Entry 5U5Q (X-ray diffraction, 3.80 A resolution); this record covers chains A and B of the 12 polymer chains in the assembly.

== Chain A ==
Name: DNA-directed RNA polymerase II subunit RPB1
Organism: Saccharomyces cerevisiae (strain ATCC 204508 / S288c)
Notes: EC 2.7.7.6
Reference sequence: P04050 (RPB1_YEAST); residue numbers follow UniProt; this construct covers 1-1733
Amino-acid sequence (1733 residues; row label = number of the first residue in the row):
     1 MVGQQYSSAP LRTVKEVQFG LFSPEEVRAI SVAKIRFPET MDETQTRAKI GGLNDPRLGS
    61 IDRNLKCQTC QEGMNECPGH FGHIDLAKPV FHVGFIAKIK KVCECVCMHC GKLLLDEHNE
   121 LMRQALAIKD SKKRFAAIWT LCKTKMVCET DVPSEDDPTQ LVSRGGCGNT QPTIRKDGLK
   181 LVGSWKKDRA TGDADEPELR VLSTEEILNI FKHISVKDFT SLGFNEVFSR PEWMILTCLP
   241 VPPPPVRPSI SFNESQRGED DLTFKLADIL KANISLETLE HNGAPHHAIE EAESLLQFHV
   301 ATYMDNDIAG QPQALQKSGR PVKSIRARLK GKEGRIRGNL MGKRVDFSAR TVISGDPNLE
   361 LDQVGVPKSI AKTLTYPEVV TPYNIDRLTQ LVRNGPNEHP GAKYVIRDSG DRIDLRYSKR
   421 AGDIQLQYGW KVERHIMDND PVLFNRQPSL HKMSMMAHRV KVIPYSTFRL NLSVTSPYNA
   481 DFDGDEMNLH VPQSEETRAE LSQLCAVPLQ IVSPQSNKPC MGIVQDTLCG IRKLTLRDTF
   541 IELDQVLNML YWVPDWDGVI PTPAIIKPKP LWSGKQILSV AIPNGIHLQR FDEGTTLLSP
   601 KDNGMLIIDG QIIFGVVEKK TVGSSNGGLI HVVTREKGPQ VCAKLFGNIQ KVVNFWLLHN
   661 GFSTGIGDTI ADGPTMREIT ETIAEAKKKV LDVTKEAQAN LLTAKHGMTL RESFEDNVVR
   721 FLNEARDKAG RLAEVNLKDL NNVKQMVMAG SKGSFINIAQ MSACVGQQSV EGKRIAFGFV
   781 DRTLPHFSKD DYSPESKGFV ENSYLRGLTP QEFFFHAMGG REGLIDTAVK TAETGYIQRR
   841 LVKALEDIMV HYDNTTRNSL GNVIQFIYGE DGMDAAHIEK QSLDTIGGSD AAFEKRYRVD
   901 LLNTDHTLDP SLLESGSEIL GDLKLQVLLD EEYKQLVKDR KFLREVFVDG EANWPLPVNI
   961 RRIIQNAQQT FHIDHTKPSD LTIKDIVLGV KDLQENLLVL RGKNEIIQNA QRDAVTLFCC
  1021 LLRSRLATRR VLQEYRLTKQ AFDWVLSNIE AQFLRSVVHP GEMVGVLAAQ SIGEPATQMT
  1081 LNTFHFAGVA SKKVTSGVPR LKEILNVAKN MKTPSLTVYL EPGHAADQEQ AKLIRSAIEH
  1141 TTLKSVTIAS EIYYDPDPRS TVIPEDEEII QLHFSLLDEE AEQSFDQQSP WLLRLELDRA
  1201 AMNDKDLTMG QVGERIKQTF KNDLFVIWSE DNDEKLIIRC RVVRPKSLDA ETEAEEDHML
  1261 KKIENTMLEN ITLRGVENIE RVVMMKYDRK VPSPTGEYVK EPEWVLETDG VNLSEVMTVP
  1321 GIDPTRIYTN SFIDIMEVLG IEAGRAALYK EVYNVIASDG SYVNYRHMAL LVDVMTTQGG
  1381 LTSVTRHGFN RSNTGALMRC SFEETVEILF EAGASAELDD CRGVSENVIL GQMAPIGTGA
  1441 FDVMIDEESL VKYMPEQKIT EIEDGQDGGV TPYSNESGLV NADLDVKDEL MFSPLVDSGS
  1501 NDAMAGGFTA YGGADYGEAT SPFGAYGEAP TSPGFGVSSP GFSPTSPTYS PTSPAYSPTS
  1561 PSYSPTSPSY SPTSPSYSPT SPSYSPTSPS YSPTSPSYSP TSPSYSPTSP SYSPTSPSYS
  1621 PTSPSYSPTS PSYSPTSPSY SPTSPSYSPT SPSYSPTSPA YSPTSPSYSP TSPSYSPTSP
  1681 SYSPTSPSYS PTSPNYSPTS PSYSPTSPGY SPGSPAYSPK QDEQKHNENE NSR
Unresolved in the structure: 1-2, 186-194, 1082-1091, 1456-1733
Ion coordination: Zn2+ site 1: Cys67, Cys70, Cys77, His80; Zn2+ site 2: Cys110, Cys148, Cys167; Mg2+ near Asp483 (its only coordinating residue here)
What the authors report for this chain:
  - conformationally variable residues (order/disorder transition): Phe1174 to Gln1187, Val1243 to Ala1254

== Chain B ==
Name: DNA-directed RNA polymerase II subunit RPB2
Organism: Saccharomyces cerevisiae (strain ATCC 204508 / S288c)
Notes: EC 2.7.7.6
Reference sequence: P08518 (RPB2_YEAST); residue numbers follow UniProt; this construct covers 1-1224
Amino-acid sequence (1224 residues; numbered 1 to 1224; the number before each row is that of its first residue):
     1 MSDLANSEKY YDEDPYGFED ESAPITAEDS WAVISAFFRE KGLVSQQLDS FNQFVDYTLQ
    61 DIICEDSTLI LEQLAQHTTE SDNISRKYEI SFGKIYVTKP MVNESDGVTH ALYPQEARLR
   121 NLTYSSGLFV DVKKRTYEAI DVPGRELKYE LIAEESEDDS ESGKVFIGRL PIMLRSKNCY
   181 LSEATESDLY KLKECPFDMG GYFIINGSEK VLIAQERSAG NIVQVFKKAA PSPISHVAEI
   241 RSALEKGSRF ISTLQVKLYG REGSSARTIK ATLPYIKQDI PIVIIFRALG IIPDGEILEH
   301 ICYDVNDWQM LEMLKPCVED GFVIQDRETA LDFIGRRGTA LGIKKEKRIQ YAKDILQKEF
   361 LPHITQLEGF ESRKAFFLGY MINRLLLCAL DRKDQDDRDH FGKKRLDLAG PLLAQLFKTL
   421 FKKLTKDIFR YMQRTVEEAH DFNMKLAINA KTITSGLKYA LATGNWGEQK KAMSSRAGVS
   481 QVLNRYTYSS TLSHLRRTNT PIGRDGKLAK PRQLHNTHWG LVCPAETPEG QACGLVKNLS
   541 LMSCISVGTD PMPIITFLSE WGMEPLEDYV PHQSPDATRV FVNGVWHGVH RNPARLMETL
   601 RTLRRKGDIN PEVSMIRDIR EKELKIFTDA GRVYRPLFIV EDDESLGHKE LKVRKGHIAK
   661 LMATEYQDIE GGFEDVEEYT WSSLLNEGLV EYIDAEEEES ILIAMQPEDL EPAEANEEND
   721 LDVDPAKRIR VSHHATTFTH CEIHPSMILG VAASIIPFPD HNQSPRNTYQ SAMGKQAMGV
   781 FLTNYNVRMD TMANILYYPQ KPLGTTRAME YLKFRELPAG QNAIVAIACY SGYNQEDSMI
   841 MNQSSIDRGL FRSLFFRSYM DQEKKYGMSI TETFEKPQRT NTLRMKHGTY DKLDDDGLIA
   901 PGVRVSGEDV IIGKTTPISP DEEELGQRTA YHSKRDASTP LRSTENGIVD QVLVTTNQDG
   961 LKFVKVRVRT TKIPQIGDKF ASRHGQKGTI GITYRREDMP FTAEGIVPDL IINPHAIPSR
  1021 MTVAHLIECL LSKVAALSGN EGDASPFTDI TVEGISKLLR EHGYQSRGFE VMYNGHTGKK
  1081 LMAQIFFGPT YYQRLRHMVD DKIHARARGP MQVLTRQPVE GRSRDGGLRF GEMERDCMIA
  1141 HGAASFLKER LMEASDAFRV HICGICGLMT VIAKLNHNQF ECKGCDNKID IYQIHIPYAA
  1201 KLLFQELMAM NITPRLYTDR SRDF
Unresolved in the structure: 1-19, 77-89, 135-163, 920-932
Ion coordination: Zn2+: Cys1163, Cys1166, Cys1182, Cys1185
What the authors report for this chain:
  - conformationally variable residues (order/disorder transition): Ile70 to Gln76, Gly335 to Lys345, Trp466 to Ala477, Glu717 to Asp722

== How chain A and chain B interact ==
Pairs across the interface (388):
  Gly3(A) - Phe1158(B)
  Gly3(A) - Arg1159(B)
  Gln4(A) - Arg1159(B)  hydrogen bond (backbone-side chain)
  Gln5(A) - Arg1159(B)  hydrogen bond (backbone-side chain)
  Gln5(A) - Leu1175(B)
  Gln5(A) - Asn1176(B)  hydrogen bond
  Ser7(A) - Arg1159(B)
  Ser7(A) - His1161(B)  hydrogen bond
  Ser7(A) - Leu1175(B)
  Ser7(A) - Gln1193(B)  hydrogen bond
  Ser8(A) - Asn1178(B)
  Ser8(A) - Phe1180(B)
  Ala9(A) - Gln1193(B)  hydrogen bond (backbone-side chain)
  Pro10(A) - Ile1191(B)
  Pro10(A) - Tyr1192(B)
  Pro10(A) - Gln1193(B)  hydrogen bond (backbone-backbone)
  Leu11(A) - Gln1193(B)
  Leu11(A) - Ile1194(B)  hydrophobic
  Leu11(A) - His1195(B)
  Arg12(A) - Tyr1192(B)
  Arg12(A) - Gln1193(B)  hydrogen bond (backbone-backbone)
  Arg12(A) - Ile1194(B)
  Arg12(A) - Thr1218(B)  hydrogen bond
  Thr13(A) - Thr1218(B)
  Val14(A) - Tyr1217(B)
  Lys15(A) - Tyr1217(B)  hydrogen bond (backbone-backbone)
  Lys15(A) - Thr1218(B)
  Lys15(A) - Arg1220(B)
  Glu16(A) - Arg1215(B)
  Glu16(A) - Tyr1217(B)  hydrogen bond (backbone-backbone)
  Glu16(A) - Asp1219(B)
  Glu16(A) - Arg1220(B)
  Glu16(A) - Ser1221(B)  hydrogen bond (side chain-backbone)
  Val17(A) - Arg1215(B)
  Gln18(A) - Thr1213(B)
  Gln18(A) - Pro1214(B)
  Gln18(A) - Arg1215(B)  hydrogen bond (backbone-backbone)
  Phe19(A) - Thr1213(B)
  Gly20(A) - Ile1212(B)
  Gly20(A) - Thr1213(B)  hydrogen bond (backbone-backbone)
  Leu21(A) - Asn1211(B)
  Leu21(A) - Thr1213(B)
  Phe22(A) - Leu1168(B)  hydrophobic
  Phe22(A) - Met1208(B)  hydrophobic
  Phe22(A) - Asn1211(B)  hydrogen bond (backbone-side chain)
  Phe22(A) - Ile1212(B)
  Phe22(A) - Thr1213(B)
  Glu26(A) - Leu1168(B)
  Glu26(A) - Arg1215(B)  salt bridge
  Ala29(A) - Lys1183(B)
  Ala29(A) - Gly1184(B)
  Ile30(A) - Leu1168(B)  hydrophobic
  Ile30(A) - Thr1170(B)
  Ile30(A) - Lys1183(B)  hydrogen bond (backbone-side chain)
  Val32(A) - Lys1183(B)
  Arg47(A) - Ser919(B)  hydrogen bond (side chain-backbone)
  Gln68(A) - Lys1174(B)
  Cys70(A) - Ile1172(B)  hydrophobic
  Cys70(A) - Ala1173(B)  hydrogen bond (side chain-backbone)
  Gln71(A) - Asn1176(B)
  Glu72(A) - Ala1173(B)
  Glu72(A) - Lys1174(B)
  Glu72(A) - Leu1175(B)  hydrogen bond (side chain-backbone)
  Glu72(A) - Asn1176(B)  hydrogen bond
  Met74(A) - Arg1116(B)  hydrogen bond (backbone-side chain)
  Asn75(A) - Arg1116(B)
  Glu76(A) - Phe1158(B)
  Glu76(A) - Arg1159(B)  salt bridge
  Glu76(A) - Leu1175(B)
  Pro78(A) - Lys1201(B)  hydrogen bond (backbone-side chain)
  Pro78(A) - Gln1205(B)  hydrogen bond (backbone-side chain)
  Phe81(A) - Gln1205(B)
  Phe81(A) - Met1208(B)  hydrophobic
  His92(A) - Met1210(B)  hydrogen bond (side chain-backbone)
  Pro240(A) - Met1208(B)
  Pro245(A) - Leu1114(B)
  Pro245(A) - Tyr1198(B)
  Val246(A) - Leu1114(B)
  Val246(A) - Gln1205(B)
  Val246(A) - Glu1206(B)
  Pro248(A) - Leu1114(B)  hydrophobic
  Asn253(A) - Lys864(B)
  Asn253(A) - Arg884(B)  hydrogen bond (backbone-side chain)
  Asn253(A) - Ile918(B)
  Glu254(A) - Ile918(B)
  Glu254(A) - Arg935(B)  salt bridge
  Ser255(A) - Ile918(B)
  Gln256(A) - Lys864(B)
  Tyr303(A) - Ala1209(B)
  Met304(A) - Met1210(B)  hydrophobic
  Ile325(A) - Met1210(B)  hydrophobic
  Arg328(A) - Glu1206(B)  salt bridge
  Leu329(A) - Glu1206(B)
  Arg335(A) - Leu1114(B)
  Arg335(A) - Leu1202(B)
  Arg335(A) - Glu1206(B)  salt bridge
  Ile336(A) - Leu1203(B)  hydrophobic
  Arg337(A) - Arg1129(B)
  Arg337(A) - Glu1132(B)
  Gly338(A) - Arg1129(B)  hydrogen bond (backbone-side chain)
  Asn339(A) - Gln1117(B)
  Leu340(A) - Ala1199(B)  hydrophobic
  Leu340(A) - Ala1200(B)
  Leu340(A) - Leu1203(B)  hydrophobic
  Met341(A) - Gly1131(B)
  Met341(A) - Glu1132(B)
  Met341(A) - Arg1135(B)
  Gly342(A) - Arg1129(B)  hydrogen bond (backbone-side chain)
  Gly342(A) - Phe1130(B)
  Lys343(A) - Gln1117(B)
  Lys343(A) - Leu1128(B)
  Lys343(A) - Arg1129(B)
  Lys343(A) - Phe1130(B)  hydrogen bond (backbone-backbone)
  Lys343(A) - Leu1151(B)  hydrogen bond (side chain-backbone)
  Lys343(A) - Ser1155(B)
  Lys343(A) - Asp1156(B)
  Lys343(A) - Pro1197(B)
  Arg344(A) - Pro1118(B)
  Arg344(A) - Val1119(B)
  Arg344(A) - Glu1120(B)  salt bridge
  Arg344(A) - Gly1127(B)  hydrogen bond (side chain-backbone)
  Arg344(A) - Leu1128(B)
  Arg344(A) - Arg1129(B)
  Val345(A) - Gly1127(B)
  Val345(A) - Leu1128(B)  hydrogen bond (backbone-backbone)
  Val345(A) - Phe1130(B)  hydrophobic
  Val345(A) - Arg1150(B)
  Val345(A) - Ala1154(B)
  Val345(A) - Ser1155(B)
  Asp346(A) - Arg1106(B)  salt bridge
  Asp346(A) - Arg1108(B)
  Asp346(A) - Met1111(B)
  Asp346(A) - Pro1118(B)
  Asp346(A) - Arg1150(B)  hydrogen bond (backbone-side chain)
  Asp346(A) - Ala1154(B)  hydrogen bond (backbone-backbone)
  Phe347(A) - Arg1106(B)  hydrogen bond (backbone-backbone)
  Phe347(A) - Ala1107(B)
  Phe347(A) - Arg1150(B)
  Ser348(A) - Ala1105(B)
  Ser348(A) - Arg1106(B)  hydrogen bond (backbone-backbone)
  Ser348(A) - Gly1127(B)
  Ser348(A) - Leu1128(B)  hydrogen bond (side chain-backbone)
  Ala349(A) - His1104(B)
  Ala349(A) - Ala1105(B)  hydrophobic
  Ala349(A) - Leu1128(B)
  Arg350(A) - Ile1103(B)
  Arg350(A) - His1104(B)  hydrogen bond (backbone-backbone)
  Arg350(A) - Leu1128(B)
  Thr351(A) - Ile1103(B)
  Val352(A) - Gly977(B)
  Val352(A) - Lys1102(B)
  Ile353(A) - Thr989(B)
  Ser354(A) - Ile990(B)
  Ser354(A) - Gly991(B)
  Gly355(A) - Tyr833(B)
  Asp356(A) - Tyr833(B)  hydrogen bond
  Pro357(A) - Ser831(B)
  Pro357(A) - Gly832(B)
  Pro357(A) - Tyr833(B)
  Asn358(A) - Tyr833(B)
  Pro367(A) - Ile1103(B)  hydrophobic
  Thr373(A) - Ala1105(B)
  Thr373(A) - Ala1107(B)
  Leu374(A) - Arg1106(B)
  Leu374(A) - Ala1107(B)  hydrophobic
  Arg412(A) - Arg1108(B)
  Glu433(A) - Arg1108(B)  salt bridge
  Leu443(A) - Phe1146(B)  hydrophobic
  Gln447(A) - Glu1134(B)  hydrogen bond
  Ser449(A) - Met1133(B)
  Ser449(A) - Glu1134(B)  hydrogen bond
  Ser449(A) - Cys1137(B)  hydrogen bond (backbone-side chain)
  His451(A) - Cys1137(B)  hydrogen bond (backbone-side chain)
  Lys452(A) - Ala1140(B)
  Lys452(A) - His1141(B)  hydrogen bond (backbone-side chain)
  Met455(A) - Phe1130(B)  hydrophobic
  Met455(A) - Glu1134(B)
  Met455(A) - Cys1137(B)  hydrophobic
  Met455(A) - His1141(B)  hydrogen bond (backbone-side chain)
  Tyr465(A) - Ile976(B)  hydrophobic
  Ser466(A) - Gln975(B)
  Ser466(A) - Val1099(B)
  Ser466(A) - Asp1100(B)
  Ser466(A) - Ile1103(B)
  Thr467(A) - Ile976(B)
  Thr467(A) - Gly977(B)
  Arg469(A) - Gly991(B)  hydrogen bond (side chain-backbone)
  Leu472(A) - Gln835(B)
  Phe482(A) - Gln835(B)
  Phe482(A) - Glu836(B)  hydrogen bond (backbone-backbone)
  Phe482(A) - Asp837(B)
  Phe482(A) - Ser838(B)
  Phe482(A) - Gly988(B)
  Phe482(A) - Thr989(B)  hydrogen bond (backbone-side chain)
  Asp483(A) - Asp837(B)
  Asp483(A) - Lys979(B)
  Asp483(A) - Lys987(B)  salt bridge
  Asp483(A) - Gly988(B)
  Gly484(A) - Thr989(B)
  Gly484(A) - Lys1102(B)
  Glu486(A) - Lys1102(B)
  Asn488(A) - Leu1128(B)
  His490(A) - Phe1130(B)
  His490(A) - Arg1150(B)  hydrogen bond
  Val491(A) - Arg1150(B)  hydrogen bond (backbone-side chain)
  Pro492(A) - Glu1149(B)
  Pro492(A) - Arg1150(B)
  Gln493(A) - Glu1149(B)  hydrogen bond (backbone-side chain)
  Ser494(A) - Glu1149(B)  hydrogen bond (backbone-side chain)
  Glu496(A) - Ser1145(B)
  Thr497(A) - Phe1146(B)
  Thr497(A) - Glu1149(B)  hydrogen bond
  Glu500(A) - Ala1143(B)
  Glu500(A) - Ala1144(B)  hydrogen bond (side chain-backbone)
  Glu500(A) - Ser1145(B)  hydrogen bond
  Glu500(A) - Phe1146(B)  hydrogen bond (side chain-backbone)
  Leu501(A) - Phe1146(B)  hydrophobic
  Gln510(A) - His1141(B)  hydrogen bond
  Val524(A) - Gln835(B)
  Gln525(A) - Gln835(B)
  Gln525(A) - Glu836(B)  hydrogen bond
  Gln525(A) - Asn1013(B)
  Gln525(A) - His1015(B)
  Asp526(A) - Cys829(B)
  Asp526(A) - Gly832(B)
  Asp526(A) - Gln835(B)  hydrogen bond (backbone-side chain)
  Asp526(A) - Asn1013(B)  hydrogen bond
  Asp526(A) - His1015(B)  salt bridge
  Thr527(A) - Gln835(B)
  Cys529(A) - His1015(B)
  Glu542(A) - Lys1079(B)  salt bridge
  Leu658(A) - Tyr830(B)
  Leu658(A) - Ser831(B)
  His659(A) - Asn1074(B)  hydrogen bond
  His659(A) - Thr1077(B)
  His659(A) - Leu1081(B)
  Asn660(A) - Met1082(B)  hydrogen bond (backbone-backbone)
  Asn660(A) - Ala1083(B)  hydrogen bond (backbone-backbone)
  Gly661(A) - Ala1083(B)
  Phe662(A) - Ala828(B)
  Phe662(A) - Cys829(B)  hydrogen bond (backbone-backbone)
  Phe662(A) - Pro1014(B)  hydrophobic
  Ser663(A) - Ile827(B)  hydrogen bond (side chain-backbone)
  Ser663(A) - Gln1084(B)
  Ser663(A) - Ile1085(B)
  Ser663(A) - Phe1086(B)  hydrogen bond (side chain-backbone)
  Thr664(A) - Pro1014(B)
  Thr664(A) - Phe1086(B)
  Gly665(A) - Leu1026(B)
  Gly665(A) - Phe1069(B)
  Gly665(A) - Phe1086(B)
  Ile666(A) - Leu1026(B)  hydrophobic
  Ile666(A) - Arg1067(B)
  Ile666(A) - Phe1086(B)
  Asp668(A) - Phe1069(B)
  Ile670(A) - Val1052(B)  hydrophobic
  Ile670(A) - Arg1067(B)
  Met676(A) - Pro725(B)
  Met746(A) - Pro1014(B)
  Met746(A) - His1015(B)
  Met746(A) - Pro1018(B)  hydrophobic
  Ser751(A) - His1015(B)  hydrogen bond
  Lys752(A) - His1015(B)
  Lys752(A) - Ser1019(B)  hydrogen bond
  Lys752(A) - Arg1020(B)
  Gly753(A) - Pro1018(B)
  Asn757(A) - Pro1018(B)
  Asn757(A) - Met1021(B)  hydrogen bond
  Met761(A) - Pro1018(B)
  Met761(A) - Met1021(B)  hydrophobic
  Glu771(A) - Lys510(B)
  Ala776(A) - Asn516(B)
  Gly778(A) - His515(B)
  Gly778(A) - Asn516(B)
  Phe779(A) - Asn516(B)
  Phe779(A) - Glu699(B)
  Val780(A) - Glu699(B)  hydrogen bond (backbone-side chain)
  Asp781(A) - Arg620(B)  salt bridge
  Arg782(A) - Glu698(B)  hydrogen bond (side chain-backbone)
  Arg782(A) - Glu699(B)  hydrogen bond (side chain-backbone)
  Arg782(A) - Ser700(B)
  Arg782(A) - Ile701(B)  hydrogen bond (side chain-backbone)
  Thr783(A) - Asn516(B)  hydrogen bond (backbone-side chain)
  Pro785(A) - Glu698(B)
  Pro785(A) - Ile701(B)
  Pro785(A) - Leu702(B)
  Pro785(A) - Ile703(B)
  His786(A) - Trp519(B)
  His786(A) - Leu702(B)
  His786(A) - Ile703(B)  hydrogen bond (side chain-backbone)
  His786(A) - Met705(B)
  His786(A) - Glu742(B)
  Ser788(A) - Ala735(B)
  Lys789(A) - Arg620(B)
  Asp791(A) - His734(B)
  Glu795(A) - Val731(B)
  Glu801(A) - Ile729(B)
  Asn802(A) - Arg728(B)
  Asn802(A) - Ile729(B)  hydrogen bond (side chain-backbone)
  Tyr804(A) - His761(B)  hydrogen bond (backbone-side chain)
  Tyr804(A) - Asn762(B)
  Tyr804(A) - Gln763(B)
  Tyr804(A) - Val1023(B)  hydrophobic
  Leu805(A) - His761(B)  hydrogen bond (backbone-side chain)
  Leu805(A) - Val1052(B)  hydrophobic
  Arg806(A) - Pro725(B)  hydrogen bond (side chain-backbone)
  Arg806(A) - Lys727(B)  hydrogen bond (side chain-backbone)
  Arg806(A) - Arg728(B)
  Arg806(A) - Ile729(B)
  Arg806(A) - His761(B)  hydrogen bond (backbone-side chain)
  Gly807(A) - Arg728(B)
  Gly807(A) - His761(B)
  Leu808(A) - Arg728(B)  hydrogen bond (backbone-side chain)
  Leu808(A) - Asp760(B)  hydrogen bond (backbone-backbone)
  Leu808(A) - Phe1047(B)
  Thr809(A) - Ile729(B)
  Pro810(A) - Met705(B)  hydrophobic
  Pro810(A) - Pro745(B)  hydrophobic
  Phe813(A) - Pro524(B)  hydrophobic
  Phe813(A) - Pro759(B)  hydrophobic
  Phe813(A) - Phe1047(B)  hydrophobic
  Phe814(A) - Leu514(B)  hydrophobic
  Phe814(A) - His515(B)
  Phe814(A) - Trp519(B)  hydrophobic
  His816(A) - Gln763(B)
  His816(A) - Ser764(B)  hydrogen bond (side chain-backbone)
  Ala817(A) - Leu514(B)  hydrophobic
  Ala817(A) - Pro524(B)
  Ala817(A) - Ser764(B)
  Met818(A) - Leu514(B)
  Met818(A) - Asn516(B)
  Arg821(A) - Arg512(B)  hydrogen bond (side chain-backbone)
  Arg821(A) - Gln513(B)
  Arg821(A) - Leu514(B)
  Arg821(A) - Cys523(B)
  Arg821(A) - Pro524(B)  hydrogen bond (side chain-backbone)
  Leu824(A) - Thr768(B)
  Ile825(A) - Arg512(B)
  Ile825(A) - Gln513(B)
  Ala828(A) - Gly530(B)
  Gln838(A) - Met1133(B)
  Arg839(A) - Glu1132(B)  salt bridge
  Val842(A) - Asp1136(B)
  Lys843(A) - Arg1135(B)
  Glu846(A) - Arg1135(B)  salt bridge
  Glu1062(A) - Ala1140(B)
  Met1063(A) - Ile1139(B)
  Val1066(A) - Asp1136(B)
  Val1066(A) - Ala1140(B)  hydrophobic
  Gln1070(A) - Asp1136(B)
  Gln1070(A) - Cys1137(B)
  Lys1144(A) - Glu262(B)  salt bridge
  His1258(A) - Glu319(B)  salt bridge
  Lys1261(A) - Glu312(B)  salt bridge
  Lys1261(A) - Lys315(B)
  Asn1265(A) - Ser264(B)
  Asn1265(A) - Ser265(B)
  Glu1269(A) - Glu262(B)
  Glu1269(A) - Gly263(B)
  Leu1409(A) - Leu1207(B)  hydrophobic
  Leu1409(A) - Ile1212(B)
  Phe1410(A) - Met1210(B)  hydrophobic
  Phe1410(A) - Ile1212(B)  hydrophobic
  Gly1413(A) - Ile1212(B)
  Asp1420(A) - Arg1220(B)
  Arg1422(A) - Phe1224(B)  hydrogen bond (side chain-backbone)
  Val1424(A) - Ile1139(B)  hydrophobic
  Ser1425(A) - Arg1135(B)
  Val1428(A) - Arg1135(B)
  Val1428(A) - Leu1151(B)
  Ile1429(A) - Pro1197(B)
  Ile1429(A) - Ala1200(B)
  Leu1430(A) - His1195(B)
  Leu1430(A) - Ile1196(B)
  Leu1430(A) - Pro1197(B)
  Gly1431(A) - Lys1148(B)
  Gly1431(A) - Met1152(B)
  Gly1431(A) - Pro1197(B)
  Gln1432(A) - Lys1148(B)
  Met1433(A) - Ala1144(B)  hydrophobic
  Met1433(A) - Ser1145(B)
  Ala1434(A) - Ala1144(B)
  Ile1436(A) - Ile1139(B)  hydrophobic
  Ile1436(A) - Gly1142(B)
  Ile1436(A) - Ala1144(B)
  Thr1438(A) - Gly1142(B)  hydrogen bond (side chain-backbone)
  Thr1438(A) - Ala1144(B)
  Gly1439(A) - Ala1144(B)
Other interface residues (no listed pair), chain A (224 interface residues in all): Val27, Ser31, Cys67, Thr69, Cys77, Gly79, His80, Phe228, Trp233, Leu236, Cys238, Pro242, Pro243, Gly319, Ile370, Thr375, Asn445, Pro448, Leu450, Thr475, Ala480, Asp481, Leu504, Cys505, Asn654, Leu657, Gly667, Thr680, Val743, Gln760, Val770, Phe777, Leu784, Phe787, Gly1437
Other interface residues (no listed pair), chain B (203 interface residues in all): Lys471, Thr517, His518, Ala525, Thr527, Cys533, Gly534, Ala704, Ala726, Ile748, Leu749, Pro765, Tyr769, Asn834, Thr916, Ile992, Ile1027, Leu1030, Lys1080, Gly1109, Thr1115, Met1138, Val1160, Cys1166, Val1171, Phe1204, Leu1216, Arg1222

== Summary ==
224 residues of chain A face 203 of chain B across their interface; the contacts include 87 hydrogen bonds and
17 salt bridges. Polar contacts include Glu26(A)-Arg1215(B), Glu76(A)-Arg1159(B) and Glu254(A)-Arg935(B). The
Zn2+ site 1 is built by Cys67(A), Cys70(A), Cys77(A) and His80(A). From the paper: conformational variability
at Phe1174(A), Val1243(A) and Ile70(B) among others.
Chain A is DNA-directed RNA polymerase II subunit RPB1 and chain B is DNA-directed RNA polymerase II subunit
RPB2, both from Saccharomyces cerevisiae (strain ATCC 204508 / S288c); the structure, 12 Subunit RNA
Polymerase II at Room Temperature collected using SFX, was determined by X-ray diffraction (same publication
as 5MND and 5TRX).
